8X9E - chain A; structure by X-ray diffraction, 2.50 A resolution.

# Chain A
Name: Carbon monoxide dehydrogenase 2
Source organism: Carboxydothermus hydrogenoformans Z-2901
Notes: EC 1.2.7.4
UniProt: Q9F8A8 (COOS2_CARHZ); residue numbers follow UniProt; this construct covers 1-636
Chain sequence (656 residues; row label = number of the first residue in the row; numbers below 1 keep their minus sign (Met-19 is residue -19)):
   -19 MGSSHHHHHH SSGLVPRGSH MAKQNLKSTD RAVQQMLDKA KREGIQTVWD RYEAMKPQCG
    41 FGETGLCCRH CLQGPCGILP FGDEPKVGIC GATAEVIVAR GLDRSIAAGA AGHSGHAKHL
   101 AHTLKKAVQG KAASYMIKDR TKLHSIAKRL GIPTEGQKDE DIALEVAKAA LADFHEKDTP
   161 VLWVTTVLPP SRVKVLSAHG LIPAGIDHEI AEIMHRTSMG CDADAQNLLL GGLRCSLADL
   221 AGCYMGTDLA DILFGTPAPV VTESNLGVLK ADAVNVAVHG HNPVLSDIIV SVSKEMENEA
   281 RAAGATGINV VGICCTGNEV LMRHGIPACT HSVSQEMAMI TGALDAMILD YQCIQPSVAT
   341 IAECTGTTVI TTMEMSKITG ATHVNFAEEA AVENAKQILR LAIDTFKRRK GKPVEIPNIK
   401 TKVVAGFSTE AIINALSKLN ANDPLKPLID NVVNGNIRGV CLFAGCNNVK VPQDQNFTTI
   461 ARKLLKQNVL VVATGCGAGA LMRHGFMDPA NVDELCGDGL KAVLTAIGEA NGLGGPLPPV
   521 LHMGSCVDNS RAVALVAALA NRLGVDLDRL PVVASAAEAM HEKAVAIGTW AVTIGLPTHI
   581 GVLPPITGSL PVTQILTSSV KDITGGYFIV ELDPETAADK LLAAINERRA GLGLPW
Disordered / not traced: -19 to 3
Sequence notes: initiating methionine (-19); expression tag (-18 to 0); engineered mutation Gly57 (Arg in Q9F8A8), Leu59 (Asn in Q9F8A8)
Bound ions: 2Fe-2S cluster Fe: Cys39, Cys47; 4Fe-4S cluster Fe: Cys48, Cys56, Cys70; fe(4)-ni(1)-S(4) cluster Fe: His261, Cys333, Cys446, Cys476, Cys526; Fe ion: Cys294, Cys476 (together with fe(4)-ni(1)-S(4) cluster)
Residues lining bound ligands:
  - 2Fe-2S cluster (FES): Cys39, Phe41, Gly42, Cys47, Arg49, Pro55
  - 4Fe-4S cluster (SF4): Cys48, Arg49, His50, Cys51, Gln53, Gly54, Cys56, Gly68, Ile69, Cys70, Ala72, Ile77, Arg80, Met199
  - fe(4)-ni(1)-S(4) cluster (XCC): His261, Cys294, Cys295, Ser312, Cys333, Gly445, Cys446, Gly475, Cys476, Cys526, Met560, His561, Lys563
Swiss-Prot annotation at these positions:
  - binding site ([4Fe-4S] cluster): Cys39, Cys47, Cys48, Cys51, Cys56, Cys70
  - binding site ([Ni-4Fe-5S] cluster): His261, Cys295, Cys333, Cys446, Cys476, Cys526
From the paper describing this entry:
  - mutagenesis - W29A, Y32A, F61A, F234A, F386A, W636A: decreased catalytic activity
  - mutagenesis - Y224A: increased catalytic activity
  - mutagenesis - F41L, F41V: abolished catalytic activity
  - mutagenesis - F41A (3-5-fold): decreased binding to EV
  - mutagenesis - F41A: abolished catalytic activity on viologen homologs
  - mutagenesis - C344A: decreased expression

# Summary
Bound to chain A: 4Fe-4S cluster, 2Fe-2S cluster and fe(4)-ni(1)-S(4) cluster. Cys39 and Cys47 coordinate a
2Fe-2S cluster Fe ion. UniProt lists 6 [4Fe-4S] cluster-binding residues and 6 [Ni-4Fe-5S] cluster-binding
residues. From the paper: W29A, Y32A and F61A, among others, reduce catalytic activity; F41L and F41V abolish
catalytic activity; 11 substitutions were tested in all.
Chain A is Carbon monoxide dehydrogenase 2 (Carboxydothermus hydrogenoformans Z-2901); the structure, Crystal
structure of CO dehydrogenase mutant with increased affinity for electron mediators in low PEG concentration,
was determined by X-ray diffraction together with 8X9D, 8X9F, 8X9G and 8X9H from the same study.
